6S1G - chain A; structure by X-ray diffraction, 2.00 A resolution.

== Chain A ==
Molecule: Thaumatin-1
Source organism: Thaumatococcus daniellii
Reference sequence: P02883 (THM1_THADA); numbering as in UniProt (aligned over 1-206)
Sequence (207 residues; each row starts with the number of its first residue; note: 94 numbers in that range are skipped by the numbering (no residue carries them; nothing is unmodelled there)):
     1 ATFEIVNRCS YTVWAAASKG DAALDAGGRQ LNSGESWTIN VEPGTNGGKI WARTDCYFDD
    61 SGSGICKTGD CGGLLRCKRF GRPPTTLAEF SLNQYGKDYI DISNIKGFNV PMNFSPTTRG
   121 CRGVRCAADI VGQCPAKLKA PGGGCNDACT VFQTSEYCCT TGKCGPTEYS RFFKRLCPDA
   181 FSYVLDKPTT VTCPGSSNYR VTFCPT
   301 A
Cystine bridges: C9-C204, C56-C66, C71-C77, C121-C193, C126-C177, C134-C145, C149-C158, C159-C164

== Overview ==
Chain A is Thaumatin-1 (Thaumatococcus daniellii); the structure, Structure of thaumatin, was determined by
X-ray diffraction (same publication as 6S19, 6S1D and 6S1E).
